PDB entry 3TAX | X-ray diffraction, 1.88 A resolution | chains A and B

Chain A:
Molecule: UDP-N-acetylglucosamine--peptide N-acetylglucosaminyltransferase 110 kDa subunit
Organism: Homo sapiens
Notes: EC 2.4.1.-
UniProt: O15294 (OGT1_HUMAN); residues 313-1031 here correspond to UniProt positions 323-1041 (UniProt number = residue number + 10)
Chain sequence (723 residues; each row starts with the number of its first residue):
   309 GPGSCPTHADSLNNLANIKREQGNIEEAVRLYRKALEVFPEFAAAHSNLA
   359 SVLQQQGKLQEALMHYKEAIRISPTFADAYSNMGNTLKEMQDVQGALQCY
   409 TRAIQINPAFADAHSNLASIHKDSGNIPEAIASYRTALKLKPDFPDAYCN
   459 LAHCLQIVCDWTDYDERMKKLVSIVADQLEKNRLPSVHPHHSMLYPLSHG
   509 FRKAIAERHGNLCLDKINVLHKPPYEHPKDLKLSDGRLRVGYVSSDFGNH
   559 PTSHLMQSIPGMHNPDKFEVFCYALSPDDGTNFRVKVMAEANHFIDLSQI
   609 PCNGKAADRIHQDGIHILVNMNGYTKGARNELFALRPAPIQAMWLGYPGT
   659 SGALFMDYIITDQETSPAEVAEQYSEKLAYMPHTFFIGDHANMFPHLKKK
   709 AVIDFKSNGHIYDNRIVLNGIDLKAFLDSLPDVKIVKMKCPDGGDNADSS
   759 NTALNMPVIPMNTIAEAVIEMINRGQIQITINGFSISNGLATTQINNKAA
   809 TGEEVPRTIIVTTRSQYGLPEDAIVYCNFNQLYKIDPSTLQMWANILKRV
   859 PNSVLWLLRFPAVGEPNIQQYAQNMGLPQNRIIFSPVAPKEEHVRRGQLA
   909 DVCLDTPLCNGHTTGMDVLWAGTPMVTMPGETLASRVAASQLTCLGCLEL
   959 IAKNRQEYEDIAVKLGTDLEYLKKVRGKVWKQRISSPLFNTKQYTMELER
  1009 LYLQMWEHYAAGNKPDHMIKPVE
Unresolved in the structure: 309-314, 715-718, 747-761, 1029-1031
Differences from the reference sequence: expression tag (309-312)
UniProt features mapped onto this chain:
  - region: Lys981 to Lys1000 (Required for phosphatidylinositol 3,4,5-triphosphate binding)
  - motif: Asp454 to Tyr456 (DFP motif), Lys477 to Pro493 (Nuclear localization signal)
  - active site: His498 (Proton acceptor)
  - binding site (UDP): Gln839, Lys842, Ala896 to Lys898, His901 to Arg904, His920 to Thr922, Asp925
  - modified residue: Thr444 (Phosphothreonine), Tyr979 (Phosphotyrosine)
  - glycosylation: Ser389 (O-linked (GlcNAc) serine)
Glycans and other covalent adducts: formyl group (FOR) linked to Lys842, Cys917
Ligand contacts:
  - formyl group (FOR): Leu502, Tyr841, Asn918
  - UDP (uridine-5'-diphosphate): Pro559, His562, Phe837, Asn838, Gln839, Leu866, Phe868, Val895, Ala896, Pro897, Lys898, His901, Arg904, Gly919, His920, Thr921, Thr922, Asp925
From the paper describing this entry:
  - binding site for UDP: Lys842, Thr921, Thr922
  - catalytic residues: Lys842 (citing earlier work)
  - binding site for formyl group: Lys842, Cys917

Chain B:
Molecule: Casein kinase II subunit alpha
Notes: EC 2.7.11.1
UniProt: P68400 (CSK21_HUMAN); residues 14-26 here correspond to UniProt positions 340-352 (UniProt number = residue number + 326)
Chain sequence (14 residues; each row starts with the number of its first residue):
    13 YPGGSTPVSSANMM
Differences from the reference sequence: expression tag (13)
UniProt features mapped onto this chain:
  - modified residue: Thr18 (Phosphothreonine)
Ligand contacts: UDP (uridine-5'-diphosphate): Thr18, Pro19, Val20, Ser21

How chain A and chain B interact:
Pairs across the interface (33):
  Lys396(A) with Met25(B)
  Asp431(A) with Met25(B)
  Pro493(A) with Met26(B)
  Ser494(A) with Met26(B)
  His496(A) with Ala23(B); Asn24(B), hydrogen bond; Met26(B)
  His498(A) with Ser21(B), hydrogen bond; Ser22(B); Ala23(B)
  His499(A) with Ala23(B)
  His517(A) with Met26(B)
  Asn557(A) with Pro19(B)
  His558(A) with Pro19(B); Val20(B), hydrogen bond (side chain-backbone)
  Pro559(A) with Pro19(B)
  Tyr632(A) with Ala23(B); Asn24(B)
  Thr633(A) with Ser21(B); Ser22(B); Asn24(B)
  Lys634(A) with Ser22(B), hydrogen bond (backbone-backbone); Ala23(B); Asn24(B)
  Asn805(A) with Tyr13(B)
  Gln839(A) with Val20(B)
  Phe868(A) with Val20(B), hydrophobic
  Val895(A) with Tyr13(B); Pro14(B); Thr18(B)
  Ala896(A) with Tyr13(B); Thr18(B)
  Pro897(A) with Tyr13(B), hydrophobic
Also at the interface, not in a pair above, chain A (27 interface residues in all): Leu492, Val495, Ala636, Gly654, Thr801, Thr809, Pro894

Overview:
The interface between chain A and chain B involves 27 residues on one side and 11 on the other; the contacts
include 4 hydrogen bonds. Polar contacts include His496(A)-Asn24(B), His498(A)-Ser21(B) and
His558(A)-Val20(B). The paper reports the catalytic residue Lys842(A); a binding site for UDP at Lys842(A),
Thr921(A) and Thr922(A).
Chain A is UDP-N-acetylglucosamine--peptide N-acetylglucosaminyltransferase 110 kDa subunit (Homo sapiens) and
chain B is Casein kinase II subunit alpha; the structure, A Neutral Diphosphate Mimic Crosslinks the Active
Site of Human O-GlcNAc Transferase, was determined by X-ray diffraction.
